PDB entry 8FD3 | electron microscopy, 3.12 A resolution | chains F and M of the 15 polymer chains in the assembly

== Chain F ==
Name: Type I-B CRISPR-associated protein Cas7
From: Nostoc sp. 'Peltigera membranacea cyanobiont' 210A
Reference sequence: A0A235IG15 (A0A235IG15_9NOSO); numbering as in UniProt (aligned over 1-323)
Sequence (323 residues; each row starts with the number of its first residue):
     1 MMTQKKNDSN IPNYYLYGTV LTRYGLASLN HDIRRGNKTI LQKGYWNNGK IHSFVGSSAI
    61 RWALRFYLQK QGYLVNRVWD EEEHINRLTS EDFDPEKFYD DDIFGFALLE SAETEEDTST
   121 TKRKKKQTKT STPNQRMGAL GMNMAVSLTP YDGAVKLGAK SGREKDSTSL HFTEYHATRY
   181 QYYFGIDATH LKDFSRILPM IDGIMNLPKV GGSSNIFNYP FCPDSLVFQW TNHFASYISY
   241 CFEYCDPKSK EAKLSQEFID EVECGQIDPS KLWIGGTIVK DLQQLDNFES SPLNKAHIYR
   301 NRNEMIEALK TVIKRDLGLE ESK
Unresolved in the structure: 1-11, 110-132, 320-323

== Chain M ==
Molecule: 71-nt RNA strand
Sequence (71 nucleotides; each row starts with the number of its first residue):
     1 UUGCUCAAGA GAAGUCAUUU AAUAAGGCCA CUGUUAAACG UAGGUGAGUC GUGGCUUUAU
    61 GCCGUUAGGC G
Unresolved in the structure: 64-71

== How chain F and chain M interact ==
Contacting residue pairs (44):
  Leu29(F) - A22(M)  phosphate contact
  Asn30(F) - A22(M)  hydrogen bond to the phosphate
  His31(F) - A21(M)  hydrogen bond to the sugar
  Asp32(F) - A21(M)  base contact
  Ser58(F) - U20(M)  hydrogen bond to the phosphate
  Ser58(F) - A21(M)  hydrogen bond to the phosphate
  Ala59(F) - U20(M)  sugar contact
  Arg61(F) - U18(M)  phosphate contact
  Arg61(F) - U19(M)  salt bridge to the phosphate
  Trp62(F) - U20(M)  sugar contact
  Arg65(F) - U19(M)  salt bridge to the phosphate
  Arg77(F) - U19(M)  phosphate contact
  Arg77(F) - U20(M)  salt bridge to the phosphate
  Trp79(F) - U20(M)  base contact
  Phe104(F) - U18(M)  sugar contact
  Gly105(F) - U18(M)  sugar contact
  Phe106(F) - A17(M)  hydrogen bond to the sugar
  Phe106(F) - U18(M)  sugar contact
  Ala107(F) - U18(M)  base contact
  Gln135(F) - A17(M)  hydrogen bond to the sugar
  Arg136(F) - A17(M)  sugar contact
  Met137(F) - A17(M)  phosphate contact
  Met137(F) - U18(M)  phosphate contact
  Gly138(F) - U18(M)  phosphate contact
  Lys156(F) - G27(M)  salt bridge to the phosphate
  Leu157(F) - G27(M)  phosphate contact
  Gly158(F) - G27(M)  phosphate contact
  Ala159(F) - A25(M)  hydrogen bond to the sugar
  Ala159(F) - G26(M)  sugar contact
  Ala159(F) - G27(M)  hydrogen bond to the phosphate
  Lys160(F) - A25(M)  base contact
  Lys160(F) - G26(M)  phosphate contact
  Ser161(F) - G26(M)  hydrogen bond to the phosphate
  Lys165(F) - G27(M)  base contact
  Leu170(F) - G27(M)  base contact
  His171(F) - A25(M)  stacking on the base
  Lys209(F) - U23(M)  salt bridge to the phosphate
  Gly211(F) - A22(M)  phosphate contact
  Gly212(F) - A22(M)  sugar contact
  Gly212(F) - U23(M)  phosphate contact
  Ser213(F) - U23(M)  phosphate contact
  Asn215(F) - A24(M)  phosphate contact
  Asn215(F) - A25(M)  hydrogen bond to the phosphate
  Ile216(F) - A25(M)  phosphate contact
Also at the interface, not in a pair above, chain F (38 interface residues in all): Ile33, Leu109, Thr168, Ser214

== In short ==
38 residues of chain F and 11 residues of chain M are in contact, with 10 hydrogen bonds, 5 salt bridges and 1
aromatic stacking contact. Among the polar pairs are His31(F)-A21(M), Phe106(F)-A17(M) and Gln135(F)-A17(M).
Here chain F is Type I-B CRISPR-associated protein Cas7 (Nostoc sp. 'Peltigera membranacea cyanobiont' 210A)
and chain M is a 71-nt RNA strand. Entry 8FD3 (Cryo-EM structure of Cascade-PAM complex in type I-B CAST
system) was determined by electron microscopy, deposited together with 8FCJ, 8FCU, 8FCV, 8FCW, 8FD2, 8FF4 and
8FF5.
